Entry 6ZHY (electron microscopy, 3.00 A resolution); this record covers chains E and J of the 9 polymer chains in the assembly.

== Chain E ==
Molecule: Histone H3
Source organism: Xenopus laevis
Reference sequence: A0A310TTQ1 (A0A310TTQ1_XENLA); residues 0-135 here correspond to UniProt positions 1-136 (UniProt number = residue number + 1)
Sequence (136 residues; each row starts with the number of its first residue; numbering starts at 0):
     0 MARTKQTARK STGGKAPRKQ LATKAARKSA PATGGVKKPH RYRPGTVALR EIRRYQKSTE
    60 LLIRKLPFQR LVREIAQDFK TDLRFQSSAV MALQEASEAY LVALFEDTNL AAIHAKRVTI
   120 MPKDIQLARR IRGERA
Unresolved in the structure: 0-37
Construct notes: engineered mutation Ala110 (Cys111 in A0A310TTQ1)

== Chain J ==
Molecule: DNA (110-MER) Widom 601 sequence
Source organism: synthetic construct
Sequence (145 nucleotides; each row starts with the number of its first residue; numbers below 1 keep their minus sign (DA-72 is residue -72)):
   -72 ATCGATGTAT ATATCTGACA CGTGCCTGGA GACTAGGGAG TAATCCCCTT GGCGGTTAAA
   -12 ACGCGGGGGA CAGCGCGTAC GTGCGTTTAA GCGGTGCTAG AGCTGTCTAC GACCAATTGA
    48 GCGGCCTCGG CACCGGGATT CTGAT
Unresolved in the structure: -72 to -38

== Chain E / chain J interface ==
Pairs across the interface (26; chain E residue first):
  Arg40(E) - DG-8(J)  base contact
  Arg40(E) - DG70(J)  sugar contact
  Arg40(E) - DA71(J)  phosphate contact
  Tyr41(E) - DT69(J)  phosphate contact
  Tyr41(E) - DG70(J)  phosphate contact
  Arg42(E) - DG-5(J)  salt bridge to the phosphate
  Arg42(E) - DG70(J)  hydrogen bond to the phosphate
  Pro43(E) - DG-6(J)  phosphate contact
  Thr45(E) - DT69(J)  phosphate contact
  Thr45(E) - DG70(J)  hydrogen bond to the phosphate
  Arg63(E) - DA-14(J)  phosphate contact
  Arg63(E) - DA-13(J)  salt bridge to the phosphate
  Arg72(E) - DT-23(J)  salt bridge to the phosphate
  Arg83(E) - DT-24(J)  phosphate contact
  Arg83(E) - DT-23(J)  phosphate contact
  Phe84(E) - DT-24(J)  phosphate contact
  Phe84(E) - DT-23(J)  hydrogen bond to the phosphate
  Gln85(E) - DT-24(J)  phosphate contact
  Ser86(E) - DT-24(J)  phosphate contact
  Arg116(E) - DA-3(J)  phosphate contact
  Arg116(E) - DC-2(J)  phosphate contact
  Val117(E) - DA-3(J)  hydrogen bond to the phosphate
  Thr118(E) - DG-4(J)  hydrogen bond to the phosphate
  Thr118(E) - DA-3(J)  hydrogen bond to the phosphate
  Met120(E) - DA-3(J)  phosphate contact
  Lys122(E) - DC-2(J)  salt bridge to the phosphate
Other interface residues (no listed pair), chain E (17 interface residues in all): Lys115

== Overview ==
17 residues of chain E and 13 residues of chain J are in contact; the contacts include 6 hydrogen bonds and 4
salt bridges. Polar pairs include Arg42(E)-DG70(J), Thr45(E)-DG70(J) and Phe84(E)-DT-23(J).
Chain E is Histone H3 (Xenopus laevis) and chain J is DNA (110-MER) Widom 601 sequence (synthetic construct);
the structure, Cryo-EM structure of the regulatory linker of ALC1 bound to the nucleosome's acidic patch:
hexasome class, was determined by electron microscopy together with 6ZHX from the same study.
